Entry 6FG0 (X-ray diffraction, 1.74 A resolution); this record covers chains B and C of the 4 polymer chains in the assembly.

# Chain B (and C)
Molecule: Alcohol dehydrogenase
From: Rhodococcus sp. M8
Notes: chain C of this document is another copy of the same molecule, construct and numbering; everything in this record applies to it too
UniProt: A0A1Q8I6M1 (A0A1Q8I6M1_9NOCA); numbering as in UniProt (aligned over 1-345)
Amino-acid sequence (352 residues; numbered 1 to 352; the number before each row is that of its first residue):
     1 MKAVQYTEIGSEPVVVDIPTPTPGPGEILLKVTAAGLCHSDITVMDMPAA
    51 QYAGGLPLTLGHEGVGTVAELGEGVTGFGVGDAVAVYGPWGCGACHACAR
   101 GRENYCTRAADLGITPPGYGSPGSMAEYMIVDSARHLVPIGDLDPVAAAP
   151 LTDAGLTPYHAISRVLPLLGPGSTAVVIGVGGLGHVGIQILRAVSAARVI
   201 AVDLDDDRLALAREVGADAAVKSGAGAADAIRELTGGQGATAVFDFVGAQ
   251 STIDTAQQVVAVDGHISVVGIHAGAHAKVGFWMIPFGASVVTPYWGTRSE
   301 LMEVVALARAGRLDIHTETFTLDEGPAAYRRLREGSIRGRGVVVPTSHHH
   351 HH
Unresolved in the structure: 347-352
Differences from the reference sequence: engineered mutation Thr43 (Phe in A0A1Q8I6M1), Gly54 (Tyr in A0A1Q8I6M1), Tyr119 (Leu in A0A1Q8I6M1), Trp282 (Phe in A0A1Q8I6M1); expression tag (346-352)
Metal / ion sites: Zn2+ site 1: Cys38, His62, Asp153; Zn2+ site 2: Cys92, Cys95, Cys98, Cys106
Ligand contacts: NAD (nicotinamide-adenine-dinucleotide): Cys38, His39, Ser40, Asp153, Thr157, Ile178, Gly179, Val180, Gly181, Gly182, Leu183, Val202, Asp203, Leu204, Asp205, Arg208, Ser223, Phe246, Val247, Ser251, Thr252, Val269, Gly270, Ile271, Pro293, Tyr294, Trp295, Leu332, Gly339, Arg340
Reported in the primary citation:
  - binding site for NAD: Thr43, Ile271
  - mutagenesis - F43T/Y54G/L119Y/F282W: increased catalytic activity on (1R,2S)-3
  - mutagenesis - Y54G/L119Y: increased catalytic activity on 1-phenylpropane-(1R,2S)-diol

# Chain B / chain C interface
Residue-residue contacts (72):
  Met47(B) with Trp282(C), hydrophobic
  Gln51(B) with Trp282(C)
  Arg102(B) with Asp263(C), salt bridge
  Tyr105(B) with Val262(C), hydrophobic; Asp263(C); Phe286(C); Gly287(C)
  Arg164(B) with Asp263(C), salt bridge; Gly287(C), hydrogen bond (side chain-backbone)
  Val262(B) with Tyr105(C), hydrophobic
  Asp263(B) with Arg102(C), salt bridge; Tyr105(C); Arg164(C), salt bridge
  Val268(B) with Phe281(C)
  Val269(B) with Phe281(C)
  Gly270(B) with Phe281(C)
  Ile271(B) with Phe281(C), hydrophobic; Trp282(C), hydrophobic
  Ala273(B) with Trp282(C), hydrophobic
  Ala275(B) with Gly280(C)
  His276(B) with Lys278(C); Val279(C); Gly280(C); Met283(C)
  Ala277(B) with Ala277(C); Lys278(C); Val279(C), hydrogen bond (backbone-backbone)
  Lys278(B) with His276(C); Ala277(C)
  Val279(B) with His276(C); Ala277(C), hydrogen bond (backbone-backbone); Val279(C), hydrophobic; Val290(C), hydrophobic
  Gly280(B) with Ala275(C); His276(C); Thr292(C)
  Phe281(B) with Val268(C); Val269(C); Gly270(C); Ile271(C), hydrophobic; Thr292(C); Pro293(C)
  Trp282(B) with Met47(C), hydrophobic; Ile271(C), hydrophobic; Ala273(C), hydrophobic
  Met283(B) with His276(C)
  Ile284(B) with Thr292(C)
  Pro285(B) with Thr292(C)
  Phe286(B) with Tyr105(C); Thr292(C); Tyr294(C), hydrophobic
  Gly287(B) with Tyr105(C); Arg164(C), hydrogen bond (backbone-side chain); Val291(C); Thr292(C), hydrogen bond (backbone-backbone)
  Ala288(B) with Val291(C)
  Ser289(B) with Val290(C); Val291(C)
  Val290(B) with Val279(C), hydrophobic; Ser289(C); Val290(C), hydrogen bond (backbone-backbone)
  Val291(B) with Gly287(C); Ala288(C); Ser289(C)
  Thr292(B) with Gly280(C); Phe281(C); Ile284(C); Pro285(C); Phe286(C); Gly287(C), hydrogen bond (backbone-backbone)
  Pro293(B) with Phe281(C)
  Tyr294(B) with Phe286(C), hydrophobic
Other interface residues (no listed pair), chain B (34 interface residues in all): Gln238, Gly274
Other interface residues (no listed pair), chain C (33 interface residues in all): Thr107, Gly274

# Summary
34 residues of chain B and 33 residues of chain C are in contact; the contacts include 7 hydrogen bonds and 4
salt bridges. Polar pairs include Arg102(B)-Asp263(C), Arg164(B)-Asp263(C) and Arg164(B)-Gly287(C). Bound to
chain B: NAD. The paper reports a binding site for NAD at Thr43(B) and Ile271(B); F43T/Y54G/L119Y/F282W of
chain B increase catalytic activity on (1R,2S)-3.
Chain B and chain C are both Alcohol dehydrogenase (Rhodococcus sp. M8); the structure, Crystal structure of
R. ruber ADH-A, mutant Y54G, F43T, L119Y, F282W, was determined by X-ray diffraction (same publication as
5OD3).
